Entry 7JRG (electron microscopy, 3.20 A resolution); this record covers chains C and O of the 20 polymer chains in the assembly.

Chain C (and O):
Molecule: COB
Source organism: Vigna radiata
Notes: chain O of this document is another copy of the same molecule, construct and numbering; everything in this record applies to it too
Chain sequence (393 residues; numbered 1 to 393; the number before each row is that of its first residue):
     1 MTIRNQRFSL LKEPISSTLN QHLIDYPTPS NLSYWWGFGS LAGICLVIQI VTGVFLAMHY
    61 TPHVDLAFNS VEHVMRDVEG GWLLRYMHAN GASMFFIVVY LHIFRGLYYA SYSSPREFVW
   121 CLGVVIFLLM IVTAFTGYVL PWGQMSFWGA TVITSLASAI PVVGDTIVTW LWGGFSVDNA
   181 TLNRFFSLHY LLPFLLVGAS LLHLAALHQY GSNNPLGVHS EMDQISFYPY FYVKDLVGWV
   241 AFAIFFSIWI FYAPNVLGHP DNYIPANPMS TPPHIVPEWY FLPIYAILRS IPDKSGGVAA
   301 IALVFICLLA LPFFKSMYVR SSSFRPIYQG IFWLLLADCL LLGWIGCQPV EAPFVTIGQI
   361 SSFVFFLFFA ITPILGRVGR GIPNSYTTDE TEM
Disordered / not traced: 1, 390-393
Metal / ion sites: heme Fe site 1: H88, H189; heme Fe site 2: H102, H203
Ligand contacts:
  - 1,2-Distearoyl-sn-glycerophosphoethanolamine (3PE), molecule 1: P14, I15, S17, T18
  - 1,2-Distearoyl-sn-glycerophosphoethanolamine (3PE), molecule 2: W35, Y100, L101, F104, Y108, Y109, S323, Q329, F332, W333, L336
  - 1,2-Distearoyl-sn-glycerophosphoethanolamine (3PE), molecule 3: Y100, I103, F104, F127, W279, L282, P283, I284, L308, C339, L340, L341, G343, W344, C347, Q348, F365
  - 1,2-Distearoyl-sn-glycerophosphoethanolamine (3PE), molecule 4: E117, F118, C121, L122, V125, F305, I306, L309, A310, F313
  - 1,2-Distearoyl-sn-glycerophosphoethanolamine (3PE), molecule 5: F118, L202, A205, A206, Q209
  - 1,2-Distearoyl-sn-glycerophosphoethanolamine (3PE), molecule 6: V162, V163, T166, I167
  - 1,2-Distearoyl-sn-glycerophosphoethanolamine (3PE), molecule 7: F245, I248, W249, Y252, A253, V256
  - 1,2-Distearoyl-sn-glycerophosphoethanolamine (3PE), molecule 8: W249, N255, V256, L257, G258, H259, P260, W279
  - 1,2-Distearoyl-sn-glycerophosphoethanolamine (3PE), molecule 9: V319, F324, R325, P326, I327, Y328, I374, L375, V378, G379, I382, Y386
  - 1,2-Distearoyl-sn-glycerophosphoethanolamine (3PE), molecule 10: P326, I327, G330, I331, L334
  - heme (HEM), molecule 1: W36, G39, S40, A42, G43, F95, V99, H102, I103, R105, S111, V119, W120, G123, V124, I126, F127, M130, S200, H203, L204, L207, S212, N213
  - heme (HEM), molecule 2: L46, Q49, I50, G53, V54, L56, A57, Y60, V71, R85, H88, A89, A92, F95, F96, M130, T133, A134, G137, Y138, L140, P141, F186, H189, Y190, P193, F194, N262, Y280
What the authors report for this chain:
  - binding site for heme: S212 (by similarity / conservation)

Interface between chain C and chain O:
Contacting residue pairs - 30 pairs, chain C then chain O:
  P14(C) with Q209(O)
  V54(C) with S187(O), hydrogen bond (backbone-side chain)
  A57(C) with S187(O)
  M58(C) with N183(O); R184(O); S187(O)
  Y60(C) with N183(O)
  T61(C) with N183(O)
  P62(C) with P62(O)
  H63(C) with T61(O); L66(O)
  L66(C) with H63(O); L66(O), hydrophobic
  N183(C) with A57(O); M58(O); H59(O); Y60(O); T61(O)
  R184(C) with M58(O)
  F186(C) with F186(O), hydrophobic
  S187(C) with V54(O), hydrogen bond (side chain-backbone); A57(O); M58(O); Y190(O), hydrogen bond (backbone-side chain)
  Y190(C) with S187(O), hydrogen bond (side chain-backbone); Y190(O), hydrophobic; L191(O)
  L191(C) with Y190(O); F194(O), hydrophobic
  F194(C) with F194(O), hydrophobic
Also at the interface, not in a pair above, chain C (19 interface residues in all): I15, L188, Q209
Also at the interface, not in a pair above, chain O (20 interface residues in all): P14, F118, L188

In short:
19 residues of chain C and 20 residues of chain O are in contact; the contacts include 4 hydrogen bonds. Among
the polar pairs are V54(C)-S187(O) and S187(C)-Y190(O). Bound to chain C: heme and 10 copies of
1,2-Distearoyl-sn-glycerophosphoethanolamine. From the paper: a binding site for heme at S212(C).
Both chains are COB (Vigna radiata). Entry 7JRG (Plant Mitochondrial complex III2 from Vigna radiata) was
determined by electron microscopy.
